4OF9 - chain A; structure by X-ray diffraction, 1.24 A resolution.

[Chain A]
Name: Myoglobin
Organism: Physeter catodon
Reference sequence: P02185 (MYG_PHYCD); residues 1-153 here correspond to UniProt positions 2-154 (UniProt number = residue number + 1)
Sequence (153 residues; each row starts with the number of its first residue):
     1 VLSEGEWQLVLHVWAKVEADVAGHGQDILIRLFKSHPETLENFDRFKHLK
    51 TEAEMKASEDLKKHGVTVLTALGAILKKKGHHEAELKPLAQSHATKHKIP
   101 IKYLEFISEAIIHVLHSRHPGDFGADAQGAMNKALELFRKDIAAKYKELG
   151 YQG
Sequence notes: engineered mutation Asn-42 (Lys43 in P02185)
Ion coordination: heme Fe near His-93 (its only coordinating residue here)
Small-molecule neighbours: heme (HEM): Leu-32, Thr-39, Asn-42, Phe-43, Arg-45, His-64, Thr-67, Val-68, Ala-71, Leu-72, Leu-89, Ser-92, His-93, His-97, Ile-99, Tyr-103, Leu-104, Ile-107, Ile-111, Phe-138
UniProt features mapped onto this chain:
  - binding site (nitrite): His-64
  - binding site (O2): His-64
  - binding site (heme b): His-93
  - modified residue: Ser-3 (Phosphoserine), Thr-67 (Phosphothreonine)

[Summary]
Bound to chain A: heme. From UniProt: nitrite-binding residue His-64, O2-binding residue His-64 and heme
b-binding residue His-93.
Chain A is Myoglobin (Physeter catodon); the structure, Structure of K42N variant of sperm whale myoglobin,
was determined by X-ray diffraction together with 4OOD from the same study.
